PDB entry 6NAC | X-ray diffraction, 1.55 A resolution | chain A

Chain A:
Molecule: Iron hydrogenase 1
From: Clostridium pasteurianum
Notes: EC 1.12.7.2
Reference sequence: P29166 (PHF1_CLOPA); residue numbers follow UniProt; this construct covers 1-574
Amino-acid sequence (574 residues; numbered 1 to 574; the number before each row is that of its first residue):
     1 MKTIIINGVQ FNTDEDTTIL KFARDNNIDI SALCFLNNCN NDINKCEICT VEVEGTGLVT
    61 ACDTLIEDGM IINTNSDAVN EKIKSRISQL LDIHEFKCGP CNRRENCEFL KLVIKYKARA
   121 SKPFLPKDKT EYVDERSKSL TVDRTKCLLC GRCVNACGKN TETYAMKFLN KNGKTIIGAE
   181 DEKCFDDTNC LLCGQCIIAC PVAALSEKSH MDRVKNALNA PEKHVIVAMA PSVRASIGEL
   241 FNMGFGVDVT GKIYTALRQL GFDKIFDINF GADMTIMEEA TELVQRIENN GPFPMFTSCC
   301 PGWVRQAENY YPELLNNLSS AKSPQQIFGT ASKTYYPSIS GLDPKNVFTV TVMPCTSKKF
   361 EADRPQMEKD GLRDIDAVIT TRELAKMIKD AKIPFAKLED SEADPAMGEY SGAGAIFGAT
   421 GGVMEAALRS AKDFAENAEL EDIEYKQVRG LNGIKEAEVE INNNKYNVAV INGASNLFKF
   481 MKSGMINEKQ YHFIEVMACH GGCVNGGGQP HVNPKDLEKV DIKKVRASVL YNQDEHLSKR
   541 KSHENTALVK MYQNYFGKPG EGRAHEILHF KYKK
Not modelled in the structure: 574
Curated features (UniProtKB/Swiss-Prot):
  - binding site ([2Fe-2S] cluster): C34, C46, C49, C62
  - binding site ([4Fe-4S] cluster): H94, C98, C101, C107, C147, C150, C153, C157, C190, C193, C196, C200, C300, C355, C499, C503
  - binding site (Fe(2+)): C503
Bound ions: 2Fe-2S cluster Fe: C34, C46, C49, C62; 4Fe-4S cluster Fe site 1: H94, C98, C101, C107; 4Fe-4S cluster Fe site 2: C147, C150, C153, C200; 4Fe-4S cluster Fe site 3: C157, C190, C193, C196; 4Fe-4S cluster Fe site 4: C300, C355, C499, C503; Fe ion near C503 (its only coordinating residue here)
Small-molecule neighbours:
  - 402 (dicarbonyl[bis(cyanide-kappaC)]-mu-(iminodimethanethiolatato-1kappaS:2kappaS)-mu-(oxomethylidene)diiron(2+)): A230, P231, S232, I268, A272, C299, C300, S323, P324, Q325, M353, P354, C355, K358, F417, G418, V423, M497, C503
  - 2Fe-2S cluster (FES): A32, L33, C34, F35, K45, C46, E47, C49, T60, C62
  - 4Fe-4S cluster (SF4), molecule 1: H94, E95, F96, K97, C98, C101, R103, R104, C107, F109, L110, K146, V202, A203
  - 4Fe-4S cluster (SF4), molecule 2: L140, C157, T161, T163, A165, M166, F185, C190, L191, L192, C193, G194, Q195, C196
  - 4Fe-4S cluster (SF4), molecule 3: C147, L148, L149, C150, G151, R152, C153, I177, A199, C200, P201, V202, A204, L205
  - 4Fe-4S cluster (SF4), molecule 4: C193, C299, C300, P301, G302, P354, C355, S357, K358, M497, A498, C499, G502, C503, G506, G507

In short:
Ligands of chain A: compound 402, 4 copies of 4Fe-4S cluster and 2Fe-2S cluster. C34, C46, C49 and C62
coordinate a 2Fe-2S cluster Fe ion. UniProt lists 4 [2Fe-2S] cluster-binding residues, 16 [4Fe-4S]
cluster-binding residues and Fe2+-binding residue C503.
Chain A is Iron hydrogenase 1 (Clostridium pasteurianum); the structure, Crystal structure of
[FeFe]-hydrogenase I (CpI) solved with single pulse free electron laser data, was determined by X-ray
diffraction (same publication as 6N59 and 6N6P).
